Entry 3J5Q (electron microscopy, 3.80 A resolution); this record covers chains D and A of the 8 polymer chains in the assembly.

Chain D:
Protein: Transient receptor potential cation channel subfamily V member 1
Organism: Rattus norvegicus
UniProt: O35433 (TRPV1_RAT); numbering as in UniProt; present here: 111-603, 627-719
Chain sequence (628 residues; each row starts with the number of its first residue; note: 24 numbers in that range are skipped by the numbering (no residue carries them; nothing is unmodelled there); X marks 42 residues of unknown identity (built as UNK)):
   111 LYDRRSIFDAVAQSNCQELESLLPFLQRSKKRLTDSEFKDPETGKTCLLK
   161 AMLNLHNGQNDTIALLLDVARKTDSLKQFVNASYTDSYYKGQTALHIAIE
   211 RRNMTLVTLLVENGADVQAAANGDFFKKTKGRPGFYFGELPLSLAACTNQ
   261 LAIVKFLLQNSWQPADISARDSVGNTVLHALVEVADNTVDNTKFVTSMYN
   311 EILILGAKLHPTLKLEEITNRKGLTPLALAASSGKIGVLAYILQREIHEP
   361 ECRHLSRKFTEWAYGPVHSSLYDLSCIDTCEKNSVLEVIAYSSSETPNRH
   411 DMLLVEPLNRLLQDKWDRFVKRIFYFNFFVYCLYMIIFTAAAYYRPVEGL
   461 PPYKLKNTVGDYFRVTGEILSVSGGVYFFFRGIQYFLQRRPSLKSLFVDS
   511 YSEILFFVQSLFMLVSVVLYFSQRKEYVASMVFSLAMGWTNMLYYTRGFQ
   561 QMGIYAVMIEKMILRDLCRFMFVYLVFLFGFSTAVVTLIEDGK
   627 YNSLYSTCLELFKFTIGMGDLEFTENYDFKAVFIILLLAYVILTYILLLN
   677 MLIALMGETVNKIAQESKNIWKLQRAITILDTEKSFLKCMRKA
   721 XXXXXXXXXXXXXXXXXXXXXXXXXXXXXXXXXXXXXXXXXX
Not modelled in the structure: 503-507, 721-751
Swiss-Prot annotation at these positions:
  - region: E684 to F712 (AD)
  - motif: G643 to D646 (Selectivity filter)
  - binding site (ATP): R115, K155, K160, N164, Y199 to Q202, E210, R211
  - binding site (resiniferatoxin): Y511, S512, T550, R557
  - binding site (Na(+)): G643
  - binding site (Ca(2+)): D646
  - modified residue: S116 (Phosphoserine), T144 (Phosphothreonine), T370 (Phosphothreonine), S502 (Phosphoserine), T704 (Phosphothreonine)
  - mutagenesis: R114 (R114E: Abolishes capsaicin-evoked current and binding to resiniferatoxin; Abolishes sensitivity to acid), R115 (R115D: Abolishes capsaicin-evoked current and binding to resiniferatoxin), S116 (S116A: Abolishes phosphorylation by PKCM and enhances channel response to capsaicin by PKCM), K155 (K155A: Abolishes ATP binding. Abolishes CALM binding. Impairs normal desensitization by repeated exposure to capsaicin), K160 (K160A: Abolishes ATP binding. Abolishes CALM binding), Y199 (Y199A: Strongly reduces affinity for ATP; when associated with A-202), Q202 (Q202A: Strongly reduces affinity for ATP; when associated with A-199), S502 (S502A: Largely reduces PMA enhancement of capsaicin-evoked currents, but no effect on direct activation by PMA. Loss of activation by capsaicin and loss of vanilloid binding ...), Y511 (Y511A: Loss of sensitivity to capsaicin), M547 (M547L: Reduces binding to resiniferatoxin), T550 (T550I: Reduces sensitivity to capsaicin 10-fold; no effect on sensitivity to resiniferatoxin. Reduces binding to resiniferatoxin), E636 (E636K: Abolishes channel activity. Restored channel activity; when associated with E-639; E636Q: Slight modification of pore attributes), 6 further mutagenesis entries in UniProt

Chain A:
Protein: Kappa-theraphotoxin-Cg1a 1
Organism: Chilobrachys guangxiensis
UniProt: P0C247 (JZ11A_CHIGU); residues 1-31 here correspond to UniProt positions 51-81 (UniProt number = residue number + 50)
Chain sequence (31 residues; each row starts with the number of its first residue):
     1 ECRKMFGGCSVDSDCCAHLGCKPTLKYCAWD
Swiss-Prot annotation at these positions:
  - region: M5, F6 (Involved in active face)
  - site: W30 (Involved in active face)

Interface between chain D and chain A:
Residue-residue contacts (11):
  Y653(D) with S13(A)
  D654(D) with V11(A); D12(A), hydrogen bond (side chain-backbone); S13(A), hydrogen bond (side chain-backbone)
  F655(D) with C9(A); S10(A), hydrogen bond (backbone-backbone); V11(A), hydrophobic; D12(A)
  A657(D) with K26(A)
  V658(D) with S10(A)
  I660(D) with P23(A), hydrophobic
Also at the interface, not in a pair above, chain D (7 interface residues in all): K656
Also at the interface, not in a pair above, chain A (8 interface residues in all): D14

Summary:
7 residues of chain D and 8 residues of chain A are in contact; the contacts include 3 hydrogen bonds. Polar
contacts include D654(D)-D12(A), D654(D)-S13(A) and F655(D)-S10(A). UniProt lists 10 ATP-binding residues, 4
resiniferatoxin-binding residues, Na+-binding residue G643(D) and Ca2+-binding residue D646(D) on chain D.
Here chain D is Transient receptor potential cation channel subfamily V member 1 (Rattus norvegicus) and chain
A is Kappa-theraphotoxin-Cg1a 1 (Chilobrachys guangxiensis). Entry 3J5Q (Structure of TRPV1 ion channel in
complex with DkTx and RTX) was determined by electron microscopy, deposited together with 3J5R.
